Entry 8Y87 (electron microscopy, 3.26 A resolution); this record covers chains A and B of the 4 polymer chains in the assembly.

# Chain A (and B)
Name: Spike glycoprotein
Source organism: Human coronavirus HKU1 (isolate N5)
Notes: chain B of this document is another copy of the same molecule, construct and numbering; everything in this record applies to it too
UniProt: Q0ZME7 (SPIKE_CVHN5); numbering as in UniProt (aligned over 14-1276)
Chain sequence (1263 residues; each row starts with the number of its first residue):
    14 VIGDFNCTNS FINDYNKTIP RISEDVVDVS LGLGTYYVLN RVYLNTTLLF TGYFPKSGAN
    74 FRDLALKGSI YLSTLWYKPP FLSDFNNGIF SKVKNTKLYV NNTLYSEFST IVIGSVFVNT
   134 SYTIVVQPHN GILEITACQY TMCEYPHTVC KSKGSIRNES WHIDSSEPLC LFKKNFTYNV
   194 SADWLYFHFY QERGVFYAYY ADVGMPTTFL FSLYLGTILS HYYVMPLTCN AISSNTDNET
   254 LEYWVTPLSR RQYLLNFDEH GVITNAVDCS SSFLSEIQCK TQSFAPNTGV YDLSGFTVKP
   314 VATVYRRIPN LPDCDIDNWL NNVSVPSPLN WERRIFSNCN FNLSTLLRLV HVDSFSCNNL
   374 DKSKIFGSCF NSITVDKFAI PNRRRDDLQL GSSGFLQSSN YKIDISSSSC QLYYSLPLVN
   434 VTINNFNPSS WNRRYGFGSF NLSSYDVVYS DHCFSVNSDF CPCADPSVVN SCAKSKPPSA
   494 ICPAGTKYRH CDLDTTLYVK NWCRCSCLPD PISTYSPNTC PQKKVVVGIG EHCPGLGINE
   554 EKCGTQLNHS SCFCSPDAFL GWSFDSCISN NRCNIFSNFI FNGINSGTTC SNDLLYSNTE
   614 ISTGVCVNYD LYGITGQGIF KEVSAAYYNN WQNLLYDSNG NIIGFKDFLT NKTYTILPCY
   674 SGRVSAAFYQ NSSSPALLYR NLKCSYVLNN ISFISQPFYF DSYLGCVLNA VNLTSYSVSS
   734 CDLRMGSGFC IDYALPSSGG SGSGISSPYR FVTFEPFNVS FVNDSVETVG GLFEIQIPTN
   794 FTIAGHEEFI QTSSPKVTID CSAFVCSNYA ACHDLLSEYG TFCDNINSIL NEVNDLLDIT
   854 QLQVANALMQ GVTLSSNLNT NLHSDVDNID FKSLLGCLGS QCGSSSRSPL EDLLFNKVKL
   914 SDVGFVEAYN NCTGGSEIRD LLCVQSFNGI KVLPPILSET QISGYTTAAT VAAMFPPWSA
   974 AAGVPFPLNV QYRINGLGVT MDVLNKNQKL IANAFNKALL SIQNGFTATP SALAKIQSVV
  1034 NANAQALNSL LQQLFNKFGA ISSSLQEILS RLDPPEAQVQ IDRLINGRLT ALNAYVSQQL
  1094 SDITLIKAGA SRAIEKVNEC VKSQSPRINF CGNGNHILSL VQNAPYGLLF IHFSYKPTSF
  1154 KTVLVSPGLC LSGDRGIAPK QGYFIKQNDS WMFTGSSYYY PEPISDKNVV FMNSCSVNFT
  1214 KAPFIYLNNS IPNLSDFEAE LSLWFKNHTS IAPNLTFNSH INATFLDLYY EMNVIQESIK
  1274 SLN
Not modelled in the structure: 236, 484-489, 503-518, 559-562, 750-758, 1222-1276 (chain B: 245-253, 558-562, 750-758, 1222-1276)
Disulfides: C20-C156, C151-C183, C163-C242, C282-C292, C327-C352, C370-C423, C382-C603, C466-C546, C474-C495, C476-C565, C520-C533, C556-C567, C580-C586, C619-C672, C697-C719, C734-C743, C814-C836, C819-C825, C890-C895, C925-C936, C1113-C1124, C1163-C1208
Glycans and other covalent adducts: N-acetylglucosamine (NAG) linked to N188, N192, N335, N355, N664, N703, N725, N793, N1211
Sequence notes: engineered mutation G752 (Arg in Q0ZME7), G753 (Arg in Q0ZME7), S754 (Lys in Q0ZME7), G755 (Arg in Q0ZME7), S756 (Arg in Q0ZME7), P902 (Leu in Q0ZME7), P980 (Ser in Q0ZME7), P1023 (Asn in Q0ZME7), P1067 (Asn in Q0ZME7), P1068 (Leu in Q0ZME7)
Residues lining bound ligands: N-acetylglucosamine (NAG; 2-acetamido-2-deoxy-beta-D-glucopyranose): D880, N881, Q1001
Curated features (UniProtKB/Swiss-Prot):
  - region: S901 to Y922 (Fusion peptide 1), E920 to F940 (Fusion peptide 2)
  - site: R900, S901 (Cleavage)
  - glycosylation (N-linked (GlcNAc...) asparagine): N19, N29, N58, N114, N132, N171, N188, N192, N251, N335, N355, N433, N454, N561, N664, N684, N703, N725, N771, N776 and 10 more in UniProt

# Interface between chain A and chain B
Contacting residue pairs - 122 pairs, chain A then chain B:
  N53(A) - Y625(B)
  N53(A) - N646(B)
  N53(A) - L647(B)  hydrogen bond (backbone-backbone)
  R54(A) - L647(B)
  R54(A) - Y649(B)
  V55(A) - Q645(B)
  V55(A) - L647(B)  hydrogen bond (backbone-backbone)
  V55(A) - L648(B)
  V55(A) - Y649(B)  hydrogen bond (backbone-backbone)
  Y56(A) - Y649(B)  hydrophobic
  Y56(A) - D650(B)
  T59(A) - S651(B)  hydrogen bond
  E180(A) - S350(B)  hydrogen bond
  E180(A) - N351(B)
  P181(A) - N351(B)  hydrogen bond (backbone-side chain)
  L182(A) - N351(B)
  L182(A) - G600(B)
  L182(A) - T601(B)
  C183(A) - N351(B)  hydrogen bond (backbone-side chain)
  C183(A) - T601(B)  hydrogen bond (backbone-side chain)
  L184(A) - L324(B)
  L184(A) - T601(B)
  F185(A) - N323(B)
  F185(A) - L324(B)  hydrophobic
  K186(A) - N323(B)
  K186(A) - P325(B)
  K187(A) - P322(B)
  T221(A) - W644(B)  hydrogen bond
  T811(A) - R676(B)
  D813(A) - R676(B)
  E831(A) - N1049(B)
  E831(A) - K1050(B)
  E831(A) - F1051(B)
  E831(A) - G1052(B)  hydrogen bond (side chain-backbone)
  Y832(A) - F1051(B)  hydrophobic
  T834(A) - S1042(B)
  T834(A) - Q1046(B)
  T834(A) - N1049(B)
  N838(A) - Q1091(B)
  I842(A) - Q1091(B)
  L849(A) - L1098(B)  hydrophobic
  L855(A) - R737(B)
  L855(A) - F770(B)
  A858(A) - F770(B)  hydrophobic
  N859(A) - F770(B)
  M862(A) - V772(B)  hydrophobic
  Q863(A) - N1126(B)
  V865(A) - V772(B)
  V865(A) - S773(B)
  T866(A) - S773(B)
  L867(A) - S773(B)
  L867(A) - F774(B)
  L867(A) - V775(B)  hydrogen bond (backbone-backbone)
  S868(A) - F774(B)
  S868(A) - V775(B)
  S868(A) - D777(B)  hydrogen bond (side chain-backbone)
  S868(A) - V779(B)
  S869(A) - V775(B)  hydrogen bond (backbone-backbone)
  N870(A) - N776(B)
  N870(A) - D777(B)  hydrogen bond (side chain-backbone)
  N870(A) - S778(B)
  N870(A) - V779(B)
  L871(A) - V779(B)  hydrophobic
  N872(A) - F774(B)
  L875(A) - V779(B)  hydrophobic
  V916(A) - Y716(B)
  V919(A) - N694(B)
  Y922(A) - N694(B)
  N923(A) - N694(B)  hydrogen bond
  T926(A) - L695(B)
  S939(A) - S674(B)
  F940(A) - P671(B)
  F940(A) - C672(B)
  F940(A) - Y673(B)  hydrophobic
  F940(A) - S674(B)
  K944(A) - N694(B)
  L946(A) - R693(B)
  P947(A) - S740(B)
  P948(A) - G739(B)
  P948(A) - S740(B)  hydrogen bond (backbone-backbone)
  I949(A) - R737(B)
  I949(A) - G739(B)
  I949(A) - S740(B)  hydrogen bond (backbone-backbone)
  I949(A) - G741(B)  hydrogen bond (backbone-backbone)
  I949(A) - F767(B)  hydrophobic
  L950(A) - F767(B)  hydrophobic
  Q954(A) - G741(B)
  Q954(A) - F767(B)  hydrogen bond (side chain-backbone)
  Y958(A) - F770(B)
  F968(A) - V779(B)  hydrophobic
  P969(A) - F786(B)  hydrophobic
  W971(A) - I788(B)  hydrophobic
  A975(A) - S1189(B)
  G976(A) - Y1176(B)  hydrogen bond (backbone-side chain)
  P978(A) - P1160(B)  hydrophobic
  Y985(A) - A1171(B)
  Y985(A) - P1172(B)  hydrogen bond (side chain-backbone)
  Y985(A) - V1203(B)
  M994(A) - M1205(B)  hydrophobic
  D995(A) - S1207(B)
  N998(A) - S1207(B)  hydrogen bond (side chain-backbone)
  N998(A) - C1208(B)
  N998(A) - S1209(B)
  Q1045(A) - N652(B)
  F1048(A) - N652(B)
  Q1059(A) - T628(B)
  D1075(A) - R1076(B)  salt bridge
  N1086(A) - A1087(B)
  S1090(A) - S1090(B)
  L1093(A) - S1094(B)
  T1097(A) - T1097(B)  hydrogen bond
  T1097(A) - L1098(B)
  S1104(A) - R1105(B)  hydrogen bond
  E1108(A) - R1105(B)  salt bridge
  N1111(A) - I1121(B)
  N1111(A) - N1122(B)
  E1112(A) - R1120(B)  salt bridge
  E1112(A) - F1123(B)
  S1116(A) - I1121(B)
  P1119(A) - P1119(B)
  R1120(A) - R1120(B)
  K1200(A) - F1204(B)
Also at the interface, not in a pair above, chain A (94 interface residues in all): Y50, L52, L57, L61, F222, H273, I418, N821, F835, E845, I931, V937, S951, P970, L981, Q1001, V1072
Also at the interface, not in a pair above, chain B (87 interface residues in all): T310, V311, Y640, N654, L670, L717, E768, P769, P1068, T1083, G1125, G1127

# In short
94 residues of chain A face 87 of chain B across their interface, with 24 hydrogen bonds and 3 salt bridges.
Polar pairs include D1075(A)-R1076(B), E1108(A)-R1105(B) and E1112(A)-R1120(B). Chain A binds
N-acetylglucosamine.
Both chains are Spike glycoprotein (Human coronavirus HKU1 (isolate N5)). Entry 8Y87 (Structure of HCoV-HKU1C
spike in the functionally anchored-1up conformation with 1TMPRSS2) was determined by electron microscopy,
deposited together with 8Y7X, 8Y7Y, 8Y88, 8Y89, 8Y8A and 8Y8B.
